8I9A - chains B and H of the 6 polymer chains in the assembly; structure by electron microscopy, 3.57 A resolution.

[Chain B]
Name: Guanine nucleotide-binding protein G(I)/G(S)/G(T) subunit beta-1
Source organism: Homo sapiens
Reference sequence: P62873 (GBB1_HUMAN); residue numbers follow UniProt; this construct covers 2-340
Amino-acid sequence (350 residues; numbered -9 to 340; the number before each row is that of its first residue; numbers below 1 keep their minus sign (Met-9 is residue -9)):
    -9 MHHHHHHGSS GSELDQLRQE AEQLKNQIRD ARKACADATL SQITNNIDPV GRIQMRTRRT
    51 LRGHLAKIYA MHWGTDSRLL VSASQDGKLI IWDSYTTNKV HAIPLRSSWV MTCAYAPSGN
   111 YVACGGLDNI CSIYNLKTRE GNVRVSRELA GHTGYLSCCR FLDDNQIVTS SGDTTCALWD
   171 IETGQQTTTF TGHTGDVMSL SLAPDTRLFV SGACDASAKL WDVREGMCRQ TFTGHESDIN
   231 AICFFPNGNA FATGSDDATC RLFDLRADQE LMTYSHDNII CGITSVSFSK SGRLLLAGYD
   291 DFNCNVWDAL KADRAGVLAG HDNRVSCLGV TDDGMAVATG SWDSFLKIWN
Unresolved in the structure: -9 to 2
Construct notes: initiating methionine (-9); expression tag (-8 to 1)
Swiss-Prot annotation at these positions:
  - modified residue: Ser2 (N-acetylserine), His266 (Phosphohistidine)

[Chain H]
Name: Antibody fragment - ScFv16
Source organism: Mus musculus
Notes: antibody fragment or engineered binder
Amino-acid sequence (248 residues; numbered 1 to 248; the number before each row is that of its first residue):
     1 DVQLVESGGG LVQPGGSRKL SCSASGFAFS SFGMHWVRQA PEKGLEWVAY ISSGSGTIYY
    61 ADTVKGRFTI SRDDPKNTLF LQMTSLRSED TAMYYCVRSI YYYGSSPFDF WGQGTTLTVS
   121 SGGGGSGGGG SGGGGSDIVM TQATSSVPVT PGESVSISCR SSKSLLHSNG NTYLYWFLQR
   181 PGQSPQLLIY RMSNLASGVP DRFSGSGSGT AFTLTISRLE AEDVGVYYCM QHLEYPLTFG
   241 AGTKLELK
Unresolved in the structure: 73-75, 121-134
Disulfides: Cys22-Cys96, Cys159-Cys229

[Interface between chain B and chain H]
Residue-residue contacts (13):
  Arg68(B) with Tyr103(H)
  Leu69(B) with Tyr103(H), hydrophobic
  Asp83(B) with Tyr103(H)
  His91(B) with Tyr102(H)
  Arg129(B) with Val2(H); Arg98(H), hydrogen bond (backbone-side chain); Asp109(H)
  Glu130(B) with Gly26(H); Phe27(H); Ala28(H), hydrogen bond (backbone-backbone); Phe32(H)
  Gly131(B) with Phe32(H)
  Asn132(B) with Ala28(H)
Interface residues without a listed pair, chain B (9 interface residues in all): Val90
Interface residues without a listed pair, chain H (10 interface residues in all): Ile100

[In short]
9 residues of chain B face 10 of chain H across their interface; the contacts include 2 hydrogen bonds. Among
the polar pairs are Arg129(B)-Arg98(H) and Glu130(B)-Ala28(H).
Here chain B is Guanine nucleotide-binding protein G(I)/G(S)/G(T) subunit beta-1 (Homo sapiens) and chain H is
Antibody fragment - ScFv16 (Mus musculus). Entry 8I9A (Structure of EP54-C3aR-Gq complex) was determined by
electron microscopy together with 8HPT, 8HQC, 8I95, 8I97, 8I9L, 8I9S and 3 further entries from the same
study.
